Entry 6D3Q (X-ray diffraction, 2.24 A resolution); this record covers chains A and B.

[Chain A (and B)]
Protein: Enolase
From: Escherichia coli
Notes: EC 4.2.1.11; chain B of this document is another copy of the same molecule, construct and numbering; everything in this record applies to it too
UniProt: B7MLA0 (ENO_ECO45); residues 0-431 here correspond to UniProt positions 1-432 (UniProt number = residue number + 1)
Chain sequence (439 residues; each row starts with the number of its first residue; numbers below 1 keep their minus sign (Gln-7 is residue -7)):
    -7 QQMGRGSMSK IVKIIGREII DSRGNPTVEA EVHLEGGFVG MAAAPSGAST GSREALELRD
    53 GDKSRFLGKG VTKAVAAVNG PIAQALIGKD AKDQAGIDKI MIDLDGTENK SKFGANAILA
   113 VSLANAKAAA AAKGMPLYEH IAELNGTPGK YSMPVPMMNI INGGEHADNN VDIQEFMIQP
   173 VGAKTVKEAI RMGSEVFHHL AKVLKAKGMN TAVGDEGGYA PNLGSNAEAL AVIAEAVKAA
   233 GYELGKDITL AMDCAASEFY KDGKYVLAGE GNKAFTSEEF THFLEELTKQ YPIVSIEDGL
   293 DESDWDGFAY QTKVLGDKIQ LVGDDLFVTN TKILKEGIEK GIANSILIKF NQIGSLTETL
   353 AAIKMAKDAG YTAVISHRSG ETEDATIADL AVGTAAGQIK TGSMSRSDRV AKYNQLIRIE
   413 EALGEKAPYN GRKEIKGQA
Disordered / not traced: 431
Differences from the reference sequence: expression tag (-7 to -1)
Curated features (UniProtKB/Swiss-Prot):
  - active site: Glu208 (Proton donor), Lys341 (Proton acceptor)
  - binding site ((2R)-2-phosphoglycerate): Gln166, Lys341, Arg370, Ser371, Lys392
  - binding site (Mg(2+)): Asp245, Glu289, Asp316
Ion coordination: Mg2+ site 1: Ser41 (together with 4NG); Mg2+ site 2: Asp245, Glu289, Asp316 (together with 4NG)
Small-molecule neighbours: 4NG ([(3S,5S)-1,5-dihydroxy-2-oxopyrrolidin-3-yl]phosphonic acid): Gly39, Ala40, Ser41, Thr42, Gln166, Glu167, Glu208, Asp245, Glu289, Asp316, Leu339, Lys341, Ser368, His369, Arg370, Ser371, Lys392
From the paper describing this entry:
  - binding site for 4NG: Ala40, Gln166, Glu167, Asp316, Lys341, His369, Arg370, Lys392
  - catalytic residues: His158, Lys341 (citing earlier work)
  - conformationally variable residues (loop rearrangement): His158
  - Mg2+ coordination: Ser41 (citing earlier work)

[How chain A and chain B interact]
Pairs across the interface (92):
  Arg-3(A) with Arg-3(B)
  Ile7(A) with Glu413(B)
  Arg9(A) with Arg410(B); Glu413(B), salt bridge
  Glu10(A) with Ile409(B)
  Ile11(A) with Asn406(B)
  Ile12(A) with Ile182(B), hydrophobic; Val402(B); Asn406(B), hydrogen bond (backbone-side chain)
  Asp13(A) with Val402(B)
  Ser14(A) with Ser397(B); Arg398(B), hydrogen bond (backbone-backbone); Ser399(B)
  Arg15(A) with His190(B), hydrogen bond (backbone-side chain); Met396(B)
  Gly16(A) with Ser186(B), hydrogen bond (backbone-side chain); His190(B); Met396(B)
  Asn17(A) with His190(B), hydrogen bond
  Glu21(A) with Arg410(B), salt bridge
  Met33(A) with Arg410(B)
  Ser56(A) with Arg183(B), hydrogen bond (backbone-side chain); Glu187(B)
  Arg57(A) with Arg183(B); Glu187(B)
  Phe58(A) with Arg183(B); Ser186(B); Glu187(B), hydrogen bond (backbone-side chain)
  Leu59(A) with Glu187(B); His191(B); Lys194(B)
  Asp160(A) with Asn202(B), hydrogen bond; Thr203(B), hydrogen bond (side chain-backbone)
  Lys179(A) with Glu10(B), salt bridge
  Ile182(A) with Ile12(B), hydrophobic
  Arg183(A) with Ser56(B), hydrogen bond (side chain-backbone); Arg57(B); Phe58(B)
  Ser186(A) with Gly16(B), hydrogen bond (side chain-backbone); Phe58(B)
  Glu187(A) with Ser56(B); Arg57(B); Phe58(B), hydrogen bond (side chain-backbone); Leu59(B)
  Phe189(A) with Arg15(B)
  His190(A) with Arg15(B), hydrogen bond (side chain-backbone); Gly16(B); Asn17(B); Leu59(B)
  His191(A) with Leu59(B)
  Lys194(A) with Leu59(B)
  Lys197(A) with His158(B), hydrogen bond
  Asn202(A) with Asp160(B), hydrogen bond; Asn202(B)
  Ala204(A) with Ala204(B), hydrophobic; Val205(B)
  Val205(A) with Ala204(B); Val205(B), hydrogen bond (backbone-backbone); Arg398(B)
  Glu373(A) with Ser399(B)
  Thr374(A) with Ser399(B)
  Glu375(A) with Ser399(B); Ala403(B); Asn406(B), hydrogen bond; Arg410(B), salt bridge
  Met396(A) with Arg15(B); Gly16(B), hydrogen bond (backbone-backbone)
  Ser397(A) with Ser14(B)
  Arg398(A) with Ser14(B), hydrogen bond (backbone-backbone); Val205(B); Arg398(B); Asp400(B)
  Ser399(A) with Ser14(B); Glu373(B); Thr374(B); Glu375(B); Asp400(B), hydrogen bond (backbone-side chain)
  Asp400(A) with Arg398(B); Ser399(B), hydrogen bond (side chain-backbone)
  Val402(A) with Ile12(B); Asp13(B)
  Ala403(A) with Glu375(B)
  Asn406(A) with Ile11(B); Ile12(B), hydrogen bond (side chain-backbone); Glu375(B), hydrogen bond
  Ile409(A) with Glu10(B)
  Arg410(A) with Arg9(B); Glu21(B), salt bridge; Met33(B); Glu375(B), salt bridge
  Glu413(A) with Ile7(B); Arg9(B), salt bridge
Other interface residues (no listed pair), chain A (47 interface residues in all): Met201, Thr203
Other interface residues (no listed pair), chain B (46 interface residues in all): Lys179, Phe189

[Summary]
47 residues of chain A face 46 of chain B across their interface, with 23 hydrogen bonds and 7 salt bridges.
Polar pairs include Arg9(A)-Glu413(B), Glu21(A)-Arg410(B) and Lys179(A)-Glu10(B). Chain A binds compound 4NG.
The paper reports catalytic residues His158(A) and Lys341(A); a binding site for 4NG at Ala40(A), Gln166(A)
and Glu167(A) among others.
Both chains are Enolase (Escherichia coli). Entry 6D3Q (Crystal structure of Escherichia coli enolase
complexed with a natural inhibitor SF2312) was determined by X-ray diffraction, deposited together with 6NPF.
